PDB entry 8HY0 | electron microscopy, 3.10 A resolution | chains E and I of the 16 polymer chains in the assembly

# Chain E
Molecule: Histone H3
Organism: Xenopus laevis
UniProtKB: A0A310TTQ1 (A0A310TTQ1_XENLA); residues 1-135 here correspond to UniProt positions 2-136 (UniProt number = residue number + 1)
Amino-acid sequence (135 residues; numbered 1 to 135; the number before each row is that of its first residue):
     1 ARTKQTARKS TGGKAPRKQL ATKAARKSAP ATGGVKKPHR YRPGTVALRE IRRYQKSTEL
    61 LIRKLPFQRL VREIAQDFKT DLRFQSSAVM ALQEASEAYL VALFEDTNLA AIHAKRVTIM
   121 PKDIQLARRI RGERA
Disordered / not traced: 20-37, 135
Construct notes: engineered mutation Ala110 (Cys111 in A0A310TTQ1)
Modified positions: Lys36 (2-{[(2R)-2-amino-2-carboxyethyl]sulfanyl}-N,N,N-trimethylethanaminium; ML3)

# Chain I
Molecule: 352-nt DNA strand
Sequence (352 nucleotides; each row starts with the number of its first residue; numbers below 1 keep their minus sign (DG-8 is residue -8)):
    -8 GAATTCGATA TCGAGAATCC CGGTGCCGAG GCCGCTCAAT TGGTCGTAGA CAGCTCTAGC
    52 ACCGCTTAAA CGCACGTACG CGCTGTCCCC CGCGTTTTAA CCGCCAAGGG GATTACTCCC
   112 TAGTCTCCAG GCACGTGTCA GATATATACA TCCTGTGCAT GTATTGAAAG TACTGCCAGT
   172 TCTAGACTGG AGAATCCCGG TGCCGAGGCC GCTCAATTGG TCGTAGACAG CTCTAGCACC
   232 GCTTAAACGC ACGTACGCGC TGTCCCCCGC GTTTTAACCG CCAAGGGGAT TACTCCCTAG
   292 TCTCCAGGCA CGTGTCAGAT ATATACATCC TGTGCATGTA TTGAACAGCG AT
Disordered / not traced: -8 to 163, 334-343

# Interface between chain E and chain I
Pairs across the interface - 24 pairs, chain E then chain I:
  His39(E) with DC320(I), base contact; DC321(I), sugar contact
  Arg40(E) with DC321(I), sugar contact
  Tyr41(E) with DC320(I), sugar contact; DC321(I), sugar contact
  Arg42(E) with DA246(I), salt bridge to the phosphate; DC321(I), hydrogen bond to the phosphate; DT322(I), salt bridge to the phosphate
  Thr45(E) with DC320(I), sugar contact; DC321(I), hydrogen bond to the phosphate
  Arg63(E) with DA237(I), salt bridge to the phosphate
  Arg72(E) with DC228(I), salt bridge to the phosphate
  Arg83(E) with DG227(I), sugar contact; DC228(I), phosphate contact
  Phe84(E) with DG227(I), sugar contact; DC228(I), hydrogen bond to the phosphate
  Gln85(E) with DG227(I), phosphate contact
  Ser86(E) with DG227(I), hydrogen bond to the phosphate
  Arg116(E) with DG248(I), phosphate contact; DC249(I), salt bridge to the phosphate
  Val117(E) with DC247(I), phosphate contact; DG248(I), hydrogen bond to the phosphate
  Thr118(E) with DG248(I), hydrogen bond to the phosphate
  Met120(E) with DC249(I), phosphate contact
Other interface residues (no listed pair), chain E (17 interface residues in all): Pro43, Gln68
Other interface residues (no listed pair), chain I (13 interface residues in all): DA238, DC243, DT245

# Overview
Chain E and chain I form an interface of 17 and 13 residues respectively, with 6 hydrogen bonds and 5 salt
bridges. Polar contacts include Arg42(E)-DC321(I), Thr45(E)-DC321(I) and Phe84(E)-DC228(I).
Here chain E is Histone H3 (Xenopus laevis) and chain I is a 352-nt DNA strand. Entry 8HY0 (Composite cryo-EM
structure of the histone deacetylase complex Rpd3S in complex with nucleosome) was determined by electron
microscopy (same publication as 8HXX, 8HXY, 8HXZ and 8JHO).
